Entry 7A8Y (X-ray diffraction, 1.75 A resolution); this record covers chains AAA and DDD of the 4 polymer chains in the assembly.

== Chain AAA (and DDD) ==
Protein: Aspartate 1-decarboxylase
Organism: Escherichia coli
Notes: EC 4.1.1.11; chain DDD of this document is another copy of the same molecule, construct and numbering; everything in this record applies to it too
UniProtKB: A0A4Y8GT61 (A0A4Y8GT61_ECOLX); residue numbers follow UniProt; this construct covers 1-24
Amino-acid sequence (27 residues; each row starts with the number of its first residue; numbers below 1 keep their minus sign (Ala-2 is residue -2)):
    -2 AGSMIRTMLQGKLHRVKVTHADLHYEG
Not modelled in the structure: 24 (chain DDD: -2 to -1)
Construct notes: expression tag (-2 to 0)
Reported in the primary citation:
  - binding site for D-serine: Lys9
  - conformationally variable residues (loop rearrangement): Tyr22 to Gly24
  - conformationally variable residues (loop rearrangement): His21 to Gly24 (from molecular simulation)

== Chain AAA / chain DDD interface ==
Pairs across the interface (6; chain AAA residue first):
  Arg3(AAA) - Gln7(DDD)
  Lys9(AAA) - Gly24(DDD)  hydrogen bond (side chain-backbone)
  His11(AAA) - Tyr22(DDD)  hydrogen bond (side chain-backbone)
  His11(AAA) - Glu23(DDD)
  His11(AAA) - Gly24(DDD)
  Arg12(AAA) - Glu23(DDD)  salt bridge
Also at the interface, not in a pair above, chain DDD (5 interface residues in all): Leu20

== Overview ==
4 residues of chain AAA face 5 of chain DDD across their interface; the contacts include 2 hydrogen bonds and
1 salt bridge. Polar contacts include Arg12(AAA)-Glu23(DDD), Lys9(AAA)-Gly24(DDD) and His11(AAA)-Tyr22(DDD).
From the paper: a binding site for D-serine at Lys9(AAA); conformational variability at Tyr22(AAA) and
His21(AAA).
Chain AAA and chain DDD are both Aspartate 1-decarboxylase (Escherichia coli); the structure, X-ray crystal
structure of Aspartate alpha-decarboxylase in complex with D-Serine, was determined by X-ray diffraction.
